2CZV - chains C and D of the 4 polymer chains in the assembly; structure by X-ray diffraction, 2.00 A resolution.

Chain C (and D):
Name: Ribonuclease P protein component 2
From: Pyrococcus horikoshii
Notes: EC 3.1.26.5; chain D of this document is another copy of the same molecule, construct and numbering; everything in this record applies to it too
UniProtKB: O59150 (RNP2_PYRHO); residue numbers follow UniProt; this construct covers 1-120
Amino-acid sequence (120 residues; each row starts with the number of its first residue):
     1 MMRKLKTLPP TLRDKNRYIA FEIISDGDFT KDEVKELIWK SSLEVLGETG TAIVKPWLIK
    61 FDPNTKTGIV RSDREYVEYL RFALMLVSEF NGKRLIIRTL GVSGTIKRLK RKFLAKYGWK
Unresolved in the structure: 1-2 (chain D: 1)
Differences from the reference sequence: engineered mutation Ser72 (Cys in O59150)
Swiss-Prot annotation at these positions:
  - mutagenesis: Leu43 to Glu48 (Forms heterodimer with Rnp3, but not heterotetramer. Does not reconstitute RNase P activity)

Chain C / chain D interface:
Contacting residue pairs - 16 pairs, chain C then chain D:
  Glu44(C) with Gly47(D); Glu48(D), hydrogen bond (backbone-backbone)
  Val45(C) with Gly47(D); Glu48(D), hydrogen bond (backbone-backbone); Thr49(D), hydrogen bond (backbone-backbone)
  Leu46(C) with Leu46(D); Gly47(D)
  Gly47(C) with Glu44(D); Val45(D); Leu46(D); Gly47(D)
  Glu48(C) with Glu44(D), hydrogen bond (backbone-backbone); Val45(D), hydrogen bond (backbone-backbone)
  Thr49(C) with Val45(D), hydrogen bond (side chain-backbone); Phe82(D)
  Phe82(C) with Thr49(D)
Interface residues without a listed pair, chain C (9 interface residues in all): Leu43, Tyr79
Interface residues without a listed pair, chain D (10 interface residues in all): Leu43, Gly50, Tyr79

Summary:
The interface between chain C and chain D involves 9 residues on one side and 10 on the other; the contacts
include 6 hydrogen bonds. Among the polar pairs are Thr49(C)-Val45(D), Glu44(C)-Glu48(D) and
Val45(C)-Glu48(D). UniProt lists 6 mutagenesis sites on chain C.
Both chains are Ribonuclease P protein component 2 (Pyrococcus horikoshii). Entry 2CZV (Crystal structure of
archeal RNase P protein ph1481p in complex with ph1877p) was determined by X-ray diffraction.
